Entry 1WDE (X-ray diffraction, 2.00 A resolution); this record covers chain A.

== Chain A ==
Name: Probable diphthine synthase
Source organism: Aeropyrum pernix
Notes: EC 2.1.1.98
Reference sequence: Q9YDI2 (DPHB_AERPE); residues 1-294 here = UniProt positions 1-294
Sequence (294 residues; row label = number of the first residue in the row):
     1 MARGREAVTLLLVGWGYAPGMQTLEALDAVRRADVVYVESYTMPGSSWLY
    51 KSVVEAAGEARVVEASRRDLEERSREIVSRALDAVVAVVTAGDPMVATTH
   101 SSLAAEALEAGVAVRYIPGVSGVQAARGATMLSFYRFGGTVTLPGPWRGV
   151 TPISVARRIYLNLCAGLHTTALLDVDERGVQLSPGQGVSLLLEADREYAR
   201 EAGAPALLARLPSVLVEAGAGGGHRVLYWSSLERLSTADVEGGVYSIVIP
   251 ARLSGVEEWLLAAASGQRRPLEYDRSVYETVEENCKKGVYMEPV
Disordered / not traced: 1-5
Cystine bridges: Cys164-Cys285
Modified residues: Mse1 (selenomethionine); Mse21, Mse43, Mse95, Mse131, Mse291 (selenomethionine; parent Met)
Sequence notes: modified residue (1, 21, 43, 95, 131, 291)
Swiss-Prot annotation at these positions:
  - binding site (S-adenosyl-L-methionine): Asp93, Val96, Ser121, Gly122, Leu173, Ala220

== Summary ==
Curated annotation (UniProt) lists 6 S-adenosyl-L-methionine-binding residues.
Chain A is Probable diphthine synthase (Aeropyrum pernix); the structure, Crystal structure of the conserved
hypothetical protein APE0931 from Aeropyrum pernix K1, was determined by X-ray diffraction, deposited together
with 1WNG.
